Entry 7XS8 (X-ray diffraction, 2.80 A resolution); this record covers chains A and E of the 3 polymer chains in the assembly.

# Chain A
Name: P5S-1H1 Heavy chain
Source organism: Homo sapiens
Chain sequence (216 residues; row label = number of the first residue in the row):
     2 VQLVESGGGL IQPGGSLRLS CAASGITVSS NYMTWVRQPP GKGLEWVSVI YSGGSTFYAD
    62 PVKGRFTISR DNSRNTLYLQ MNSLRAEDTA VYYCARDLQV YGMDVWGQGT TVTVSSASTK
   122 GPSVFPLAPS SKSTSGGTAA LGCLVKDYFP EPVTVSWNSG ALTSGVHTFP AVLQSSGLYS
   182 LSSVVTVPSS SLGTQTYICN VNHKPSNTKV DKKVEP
Disordered / not traced: 132-137
Disulfides: C22-C95, C144-C200

# Chain E
Name: Spike protein S1
Source organism: Severe acute respiratory syndrome coronavirus 2
Reference sequence: P0DTC2 (SPIKE_SARS2); residue numbers follow UniProt; this construct covers 334-527
Chain sequence (194 residues; row label = number of the first residue in the row):
   334 NLCPFGEVFN ATRFASVYAW NRKRISNCVA DYSVLYNSAS FSTFKCYGVS PTKLNDLCFT
   394 NVYADSFVIR GDEVRQIAPG QTGKIADYNY KLPDDFTGCV IAWNSNNLDS KVGGNYNYLY
   454 RLFRKSNLKP FERDISTEIY QAGSTPCNGV EGFNCYFPLQ SYGFQPTNGV GYQPYRVVVL
   514 SFELLHAPAT VCGP
Disordered / not traced: 386-389, 517-522
Disulfides: C336-C361, C379-C432, C391-C525, C480-C488
Covalently attached groups: N-acetylglucosamine (NAG) linked to N343
Curated features (UniProtKB/Swiss-Prot):
  - region: R403 to D405 (Integrin-binding motif), N448 to F456 (Immunodominant HLA epitope recognized by the CD8+)
  - glycosylation: N343 (N-linked (GlcNAc...) (complex) asparagine)
  - natural variant: G339 (G339D: In strain: Omicron/BA.1, Omicron/BA.2 and 4 more; G339H: In strain: Omicron/BA.2.75, Omicron/XBB.1.5 and 1 more), R346 (R346K: In strain: Mu/B.1.621; R346T: In strain: Omicron/BQ.1.1, Omicron/XBB.1.5 and 1 more), L368 (L368I: In strain: Omicron/XBB.1.5, Omicron/EG.5.1), S371 (S371F: In strain: Omicron/BA.2, Omicron/BA.2.12.1 and 6 more; S371L: In strain: Omicron/BA.1), S373 (S373P: In strain: Omicron/BA.1, Omicron/BA.2 and 7 more), S375 (S375F: In strain: Omicron/BA.1, Omicron/BA.2 and 7 more), T376 (T376A: In strain: Omicron/BA.2, Omicron/BA.2.12.1 and 5 more), D405 (D405N: In strain: Omicron/BA.2, Omicron/BA.2.12.1 and 6 more), R408 (R408S: In strain: Omicron/BA.2, Omicron/BA.2.12.1 and 6 more), K417 (K417N: In strain: Beta/B.1.351, Omicron/BA.1 and 8 more; K417T: In strain: Gamma/P.1), N440 (N440K: In strain: Omicron/BA.1, Omicron/BA.2 and 7 more), K444 (K444T: In strain: Omicron/BQ.1.1), 16 further natural variant entries in UniProt
  - mutagenesis: N343 (N343Q: Reduced viral infectivity), L452 (L452R: Increased resistance to neutralizing antibodies. Decreases HLA binding to NF9 epitope. Increased binding affinity to human ACE2), Y453 (Y453F: Decreased HLA binding to NF9 epitope. Increased binding affinity to human ACE2), A475 (A475V: Increased resistance to neutralizing antibodies), V483 (V483A: Increased resistance to neutralizing antibodies), E484 (E484D: Increased replication in human TMEM106B overexpressing cells), F490 (F490L: Increased resistance to neutralizing antibodies and human covalescent sera neutralization), Q493 (Q493N: Reduced host ACE2-binding affinity in vitro; Q493Y: Reduced host ACE2-binding affinity in vitro), N501 (N501T: Reduced host ACE2-binding affinity in vitro; N501Y: Increased binding affinity to human ACE2), H519 (H519P: Increased resistance to human covalescent sera neutralization)
Reported in the primary citation:
  - post-translational modification sites: N343 (by similarity / conservation)

# How chain A and chain E interact
Residue-residue contacts - 39 pairs, chain A then chain E:
  G26(A) with N487(E), hydrogen bond (backbone-side chain)
  I27(A) with A475(E); N487(E)
  T28(A) with A475(E), hydrogen bond (backbone-backbone); G476(E)
  S31(A) with K458(E), hydrogen bond; Y473(E), hydrogen bond (backbone-side chain); Q474(E)
  N32(A) with A475(E), hydrogen bond (side chain-backbone)
  Y33(A) with K417(E); Y421(E); L455(E), hydrogen bond (side chain-backbone)
  Y52(A) with K417(E); Y421(E)
  S53(A) with Y421(E), hydrogen bond; R457(E), hydrogen bond (side chain-backbone); K458(E); Y473(E)
  G54(A) with Y421(E), hydrogen bond (backbone-side chain); K458(E); N460(E), hydrogen bond (backbone-side chain)
  S56(A) with T415(E); D420(E), hydrogen bond; N460(E)
  F58(A) with T415(E); G416(E)
  R97(A) with A475(E); F486(E); N487(E), hydrogen bond; Y489(E), hydrogen bond
  L99(A) with Y489(E)
  Q100(A) with K417(E); L455(E)
  V101(A) with Y453(E); L455(E), hydrophobic; Q493(E)
  Y102(A) with Y489(E), hydrophobic; Q493(E), hydrogen bond
  D105(A) with F486(E)
Other interface residues (no listed pair), chain A (18 interface residues in all): V106
Other interface residues (no listed pair), chain E (21 interface residues in all): F456, S459, S477
From the paper, about this interface:
  - epitope / paratope residues, chain E: Q493(E)

# Summary
Chain A and chain E form an interface of 18 and 21 residues respectively; the contacts include 14 hydrogen
bonds. Among the polar pairs are G26(A)-N487(E), S31(A)-K458(E) and S31(A)-Y473(E). N-acetylglucosamine is
covalently linked to N343(E). Curated annotation (UniProt) lists 10 mutagenesis sites on chain E. From the
paper: the epitope/paratope residue Q493(E); a modification site at N343(E).
Here chain A is P5S-1H1 Heavy chain (Homo sapiens) and chain E is Spike protein S1 (Severe acute respiratory
syndrome coronavirus 2). Entry 7XS8 (Crystal structure of SARS-CoV-2 spike receptor binding domain bound with
P5S-1H1 Fab) was determined by X-ray diffraction (same publication as 7XSC and 7XSB).
